PDB entry 3ZQA | X-ray diffraction, 2.45 A resolution | chains A and D of the 4 polymer chains in the assembly

Chain A (and D):
Name: Betaine aldehyde dehydrogenase
Source organism: Pseudomonas aeruginosa
Notes: EC 1.2.1.8; chain D of this document is another copy of the same molecule, construct and numbering; everything in this record applies to it too
Reference sequence: Q9HTJ1 (BETB_PSEAE); residues 1-490 here = UniProt positions 1-490
Chain sequence (490 residues; each row starts with the number of its first residue):
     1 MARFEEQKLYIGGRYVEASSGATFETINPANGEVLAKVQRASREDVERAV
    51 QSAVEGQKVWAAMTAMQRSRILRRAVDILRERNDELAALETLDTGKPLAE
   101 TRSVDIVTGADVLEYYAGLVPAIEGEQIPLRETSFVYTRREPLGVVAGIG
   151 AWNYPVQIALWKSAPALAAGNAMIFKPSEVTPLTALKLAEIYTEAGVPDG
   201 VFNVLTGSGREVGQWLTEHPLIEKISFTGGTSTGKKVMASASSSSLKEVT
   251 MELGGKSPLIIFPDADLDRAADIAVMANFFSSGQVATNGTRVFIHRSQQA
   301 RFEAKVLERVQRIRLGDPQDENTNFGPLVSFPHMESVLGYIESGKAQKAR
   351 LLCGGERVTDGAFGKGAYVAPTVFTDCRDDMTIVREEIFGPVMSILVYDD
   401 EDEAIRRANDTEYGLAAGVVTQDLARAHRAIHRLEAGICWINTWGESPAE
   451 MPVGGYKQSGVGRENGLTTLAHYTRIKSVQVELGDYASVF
Not modelled in the structure: 1
Sequence notes: engineered mutation Ala286 (Cys in Q9HTJ1)
Bound ions: K+ site 1: Thr26, Ile27, Asp93, Val180; K+ site 2: Leu246 (shared with 2 residues of chain B); K+ site 3: Lys457, Gly460 (shared with 1 residue of chain B)
Ligand contacts: NADPH (NDP; NADPH dihydro-nicotinamide-adenine-dinucleotide phosphate): Ile149, Gly150, Ala151, Trp152, Asn153, Ile158, Lys176, Pro177, Ser178, Glu179, Val180, Gly207, Ser208, Gly209, Arg210, Gly213, Gln214, Thr217, Phe227, Thr228, Gly229, Gly230, Thr233, Val237, Glu252, Leu253, Gly254, Ala286, His333, Glu387, Phe389, Leu415

Chain A / chain D interface:
Contacting residue pairs (35; chain A residue first):
  Met66(A) - Glu114(D)
  Met66(A) - Tyr115(D)  hydrophobic
  Arg70(A) - Arg80(D)
  Arg70(A) - Asp111(D)  salt bridge
  Arg70(A) - Glu114(D)  salt bridge
  Arg73(A) - Glu114(D)  salt bridge
  Arg80(A) - Arg70(D)
  Asp111(A) - Arg70(D)  salt bridge
  Glu114(A) - Met66(D)
  Glu114(A) - Arg70(D)  salt bridge
  Glu114(A) - Arg73(D)  salt bridge
  Tyr115(A) - Met66(D)
  Tyr115(A) - Pro121(D)  hydrophobic
  Gly118(A) - Gly118(D)
  Leu119(A) - Gly118(D)
  Leu119(A) - Ala122(D)  hydrophobic
  Pro121(A) - Tyr115(D)  hydrophobic
  Pro121(A) - Glu450(D)
  Ala122(A) - Leu119(D)  hydrophobic
  Glu124(A) - Leu467(D)
  Glu132(A) - Arg429(D)  salt bridge
  Thr133(A) - Arg429(D)
  Phe135(A) - His428(D)
  Phe135(A) - His432(D)
  Ala425(A) - Leu483(D)
  His428(A) - Phe135(D)
  His428(A) - Leu483(D)
  Arg429(A) - Thr133(D)
  Arg429(A) - Leu483(D)  hydrogen bond (side chain-backbone)
  His432(A) - Phe135(D)
  Glu450(A) - Pro121(D)
  Leu467(A) - Glu124(D)
  Leu483(A) - Ala425(D)
  Leu483(A) - His428(D)
  Leu483(A) - Arg429(D)
Also at the interface, not in a pair above, chain A (24 interface residues in all): Leu424, Val481
Also at the interface, not in a pair above, chain D (25 interface residues in all): Glu132, Leu424, Val481, Glu482

Summary:
24 residues of chain A face 25 of chain D across their interface, with 1 hydrogen bond and 7 salt bridges.
Polar contacts include Arg70(A)-Asp111(D), Arg70(A)-Glu114(D) and Arg73(A)-Glu114(D). Ligands of chain A:
NADPH. The K+ site 1 is built by Thr26(A), Ile27(A), Asp93(A) and Val180(A).
Chain A and chain D are both Betaine aldehyde dehydrogenase (Pseudomonas aeruginosa); the structure,
Crystallographic structure of betaine aldehyde dehydrogenase mutant C286A from pseudomonas aeruginosa in
complex with NADPH, was determined by X-ray diffraction, deposited together with 2WOX.
